Entry 7QIJ (X-ray diffraction, 4.10 A resolution (low resolution: residue-level contacts below are approximate; hydrogen-bond / salt-bridge calls are withheld)); this record covers chains AA and BA of the 27 polymer chains in the assembly.

# Chain AA (and BA)
Name: Low calcium response locus protein D
From: Yersinia enterocolitica
Notes: chain BA of this document is another copy of the same molecule, construct and numbering; everything in this record applies to it too
UniProt: P0C2V3 (LCRD_YEREN); numbering as in UniProt (aligned over 356-704)
Sequence (350 residues; each row starts with the number of its first residue):
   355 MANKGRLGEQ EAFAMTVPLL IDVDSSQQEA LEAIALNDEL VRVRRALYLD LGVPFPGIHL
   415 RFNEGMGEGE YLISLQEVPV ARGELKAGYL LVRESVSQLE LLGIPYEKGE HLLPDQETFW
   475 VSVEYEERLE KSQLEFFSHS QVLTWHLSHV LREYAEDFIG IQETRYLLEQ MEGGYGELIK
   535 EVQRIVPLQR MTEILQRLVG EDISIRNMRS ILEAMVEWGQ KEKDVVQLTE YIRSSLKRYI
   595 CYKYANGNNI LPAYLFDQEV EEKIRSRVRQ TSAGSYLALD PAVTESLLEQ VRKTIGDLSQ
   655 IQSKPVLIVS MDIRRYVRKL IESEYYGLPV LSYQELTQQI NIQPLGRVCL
Disordered / not traced: 355-358, 438-443, 460-470, 487-489, 650-651, 657 (chain BA: 355-359, 460-473)
Differences from the reference sequence: initiating methionine (355); variant R621 (Gly in P0C2V3)
What the authors report for this chain:
  - self-association interface (contacts with another copy of this molecule); pairs are residue here / residue on that copy: E431-R560 (salt bridge), D511-R592 (salt bridge), E517-R563 (salt bridge), R519-E531, G359

# Interface between chain AA and chain BA
Pairs across the interface (53):
  R360(AA) - V395(BA)
  R360(AA) - R398(BA)
  L361(AA) - N391(BA)
  L361(AA) - L394(BA)
  L361(AA) - V395(BA)
  L361(AA) - G411(BA)
  L361(AA) - I412(BA)
  E363(AA) - R398(BA)
  Q364(AA) - R398(BA)
  Q364(AA) - F409(BA)
  Q364(AA) - Y520(BA)
  E365(AA) - R398(BA)
  E365(AA) - R399(BA)
  E365(AA) - Y402(BA)
  E365(AA) - P408(BA)
  E365(AA) - F409(BA)
  A366(AA) - R399(BA)
  F367(AA) - Y402(BA)
  F367(AA) - Y520(BA)
  F367(AA) - L521(BA)
  F367(AA) - Q524(BA)
  A368(AA) - Y402(BA)
  A368(AA) - R560(BA)
  M369(AA) - M525(BA)
  M369(AA) - R560(BA)
  T370(AA) - R560(BA)
  T370(AA) - N561(BA)
  L429(AA) - R592(BA)
  Q430(AA) - N561(BA)
  Q430(AA) - R563(BA)
  Q430(AA) - R592(BA)
  E431(AA) - R560(BA)
  V432(AA) - R592(BA)
  V432(AA) - Y593(BA)
  P433(AA) - Y596(BA)
  D511(AA) - R563(BA)
  D511(AA) - R592(BA)
  G514(AA) - R563(BA)
  G514(AA) - E567(BA)
  I515(AA) - L532(BA)
  I515(AA) - V570(BA)
  Q516(AA) - G528(BA)
  Q516(AA) - Y529(BA)
  Q516(AA) - G530(BA)
  Q516(AA) - E531(BA)
  E517(AA) - R563(BA)
  R519(AA) - E531(BA)
  E523(AA) - E531(BA)
  Q543(AA) - V570(BA)
  Q543(AA) - Q574(BA)
  A627(AA) - W572(BA)
  A627(AA) - K575(BA)
  K673(AA) - Q692(BA)
Also at the interface, not in a pair above, chain AA (34 interface residues in all): G359, R436, Y508, F512, I513, E547, Q550, Y630, E676
Also at the interface, not in a pair above, chain BA (35 interface residues in all): V407, P410, S564, E571

# Summary
34 residues of chain AA face 35 of chain BA across their interface. The paper reports a self-association
interface involving G359(AA), E431(AA) and D511(AA) among others.
Chain AA and chain BA are both Low calcium response locus protein D (Yersinia enterocolitica); the structure,
Complex of the Yersinia enterocolitica Type III secretion export gate YscV with substrate:chaperone complex
YscX:YscY, was determined by X-ray diffraction, deposited together with 7QIH.
